3U59 - chains A and B; structure by X-ray diffraction, 2.50 A resolution.

== Chain A (and B) ==
Name: Tropomyosin beta chain
From: Gallus gallus
Notes: chain B of this document is another copy of the same molecule, construct and numbering; everything in this record applies to it too
UniProtKB: P19352 (TPM2_CHICK); numbering as in UniProt (aligned over 1-98)
Sequence (101 residues; each row starts with the number of its first residue; numbers below 1 keep their minus sign (Gly-2 is residue -2)):
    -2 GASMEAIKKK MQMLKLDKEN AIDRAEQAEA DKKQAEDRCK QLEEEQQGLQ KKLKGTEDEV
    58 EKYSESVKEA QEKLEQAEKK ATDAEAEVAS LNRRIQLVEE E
Disordered / not traced: -2 (chain B: fully traced)
Construct notes: expression tag (-2 to 0)
Swiss-Prot annotation at these positions:
  - modified residue: Met1 (N-acetylmethionine)

== Chain A / chain B interface ==
Residue-residue contacts (79):
  Met1(A) - Ile4(B)  hydrophobic
  Ile4(A) - Met1(B)  hydrophobic
  Ile4(A) - Ile4(B)  hydrophobic
  Lys7(A) - Met8(B)
  Lys7(A) - Lys12(B)
  Met8(A) - Ile4(B)
  Met8(A) - Lys7(B)
  Met8(A) - Met8(B)
  Met8(A) - Leu11(B)  hydrophobic
  Leu11(A) - Met8(B)  hydrophobic
  Leu11(A) - Leu11(B)  hydrophobic
  Leu11(A) - Lys12(B)
  Lys12(A) - Leu11(B)
  Asp14(A) - Lys15(B)  salt bridge
  Lys15(A) - Leu11(B)
  Lys15(A) - Asp14(B)  salt bridge
  Lys15(A) - Lys15(B)
  Ala18(A) - Ala18(B)  hydrophobic
  Ile19(A) - Ala18(B)  hydrophobic
  Arg21(A) - Ile19(B)
  Arg21(A) - Ala22(B)
  Arg21(A) - Glu26(B)  salt bridge
  Ala22(A) - Arg21(B)
  Ala22(A) - Ala22(B)  hydrophobic
  Glu23(A) - Arg21(B)
  Ala25(A) - Ala25(B)  hydrophobic
  Ala25(A) - Glu26(B)
  Glu26(A) - Arg21(B)  salt bridge
  Glu26(A) - Ala25(B)
  Asp28(A) - Lys29(B)  salt bridge
  Lys29(A) - Asp28(B)  salt bridge
  Lys29(A) - Lys29(B)
  Ala32(A) - Ala32(B)  hydrophobic
  Ala32(A) - Glu33(B)
  Ala32(A) - Cys36(B)
  Glu33(A) - Gln31(B)  hydrogen bond
  Arg35(A) - Glu33(B)  salt bridge
  Arg35(A) - Cys36(B)
  Cys36(A) - Ala32(B)  hydrogen bond (side chain-backbone)
  Cys36(A) - Arg35(B)
  Cys36(A) - Cys36(B)  hydrogen bond (backbone-side chain)
  Cys36(A) - Leu39(B)
  Leu39(A) - Cys36(B)
  Leu39(A) - Leu39(B)  hydrophobic
  Leu39(A) - Glu40(B)
  Leu39(A) - Gln43(B)
  Glu40(A) - Leu39(B)
  Glu42(A) - Gln43(B)  hydrogen bond
  Gln43(A) - Glu42(B)
  Gln43(A) - Gln43(B)  hydrogen bond (backbone-side chain)
  Gln43(A) - Leu46(B)
  Leu46(A) - Leu46(B)  hydrophobic
  Leu46(A) - Leu50(B)  hydrophobic
  Leu50(A) - Lys49(B)
  Leu50(A) - Leu50(B)  hydrophobic
  Thr53(A) - Thr53(B)
  Glu54(A) - Thr53(B)  hydrogen bond
  Val57(A) - Val57(B)  hydrophobic
  Tyr60(A) - Tyr60(B)
  Tyr60(A) - Ser61(B)  hydrogen bond
  Val64(A) - Tyr60(B)
  Val64(A) - Val64(B)  hydrophobic
  Leu71(A) - Lys70(B)
  Ala74(A) - Leu71(B)  hydrophobic
  Ala74(A) - Ala74(B)  hydrophobic
  Glu75(A) - Lys77(B)  salt bridge
  Lys77(A) - Ala78(B)
  Ala78(A) - Ala74(B)
  Ala81(A) - Ala81(B)  hydrophobic
  Ala81(A) - Glu82(B)
  Glu82(A) - Lys77(B)
  Glu82(A) - Ala81(B)
  Glu84(A) - Val85(B)
  Val85(A) - Ala81(B)
  Val85(A) - Glu84(B)
  Val85(A) - Val85(B)  hydrophobic
  Leu88(A) - Val85(B)  hydrophobic
  Leu88(A) - Ile92(B)  hydrophobic
  Ile92(A) - Ile92(B)  hydrophobic
Other interface residues (no listed pair), chain A (51 interface residues in all): Gln47, Lys49, Glu56, Ser61, Ser63, Ala67, Lys70, Asn89
Other interface residues (no listed pair), chain B (50 interface residues in all): Gln47, Glu54, Ser63, Ala67, Glu75, Leu88, Asn89
From the paper, about this interface:
  - specific contacts: Cys36(A)-Cys36(B)
  - interface residues, chain A: Met1(A), Met8(A)

== Summary ==
Chain A and chain B form an interface of 51 and 50 residues respectively, with 7 hydrogen bonds and 8 salt
bridges. Polar pairs include Asp14(A)-Lys15(B), Arg21(A)-Glu26(B) and Asp28(A)-Lys29(B). The paper describes a
contact between Cys36(A) and Cys36(B). From the paper: interface residues Met1(A) and Met8(A).
Chain A and chain B are both Tropomyosin beta chain (Gallus gallus); the structure, N-terminal 98-aa fragment
of smooth muscle tropomyosin beta, was determined by X-ray diffraction (same publication as 3U1A and 3U1C).
